Entry 6JOZ (X-ray diffraction, 1.35 A resolution); this record covers chains A and B of the 3 polymer chains in the assembly.

Chain A:
Molecule: HLA class I histocompatibility antigen, A-11 alpha chain
Organism: Homo sapiens
UniProt: P13746 (1A11_HUMAN); residues 1-275 here correspond to UniProt positions 25-299 (UniProt number = residue number + 24)
Chain sequence (275 residues; numbered 1 to 275; the number before each row is that of its first residue):
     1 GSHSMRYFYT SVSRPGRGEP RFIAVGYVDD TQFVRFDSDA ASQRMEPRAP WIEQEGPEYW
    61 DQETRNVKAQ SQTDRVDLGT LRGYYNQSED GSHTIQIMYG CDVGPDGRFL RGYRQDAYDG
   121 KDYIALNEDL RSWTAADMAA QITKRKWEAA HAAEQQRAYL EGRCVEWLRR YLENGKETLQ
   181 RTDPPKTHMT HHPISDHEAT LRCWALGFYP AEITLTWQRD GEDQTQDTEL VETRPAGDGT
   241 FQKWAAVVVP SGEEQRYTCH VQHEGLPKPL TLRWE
Disordered / not traced: 275
Cystine bridges: Cys101-Cys164, Cys203-Cys259
From the paper describing this entry:
  - binding site for Ala-thr-ile-gly-thr-ala-met-tyr-lys: Asp77, Asp116

Chain B:
Molecule: Beta-2-microglobulin
Organism: Homo sapiens
UniProt: P61769 (B2MG_HUMAN); residues 1-99 here correspond to UniProt positions 21-119 (UniProt number = residue number + 20)
Chain sequence (99 residues; numbered 1 to 99; the number before each row is that of its first residue):
     1 IQRTPKIQVY SRHPAENGKS NFLNCYVSGF HPSDIEVDLL KNGERIEKVE HSDLSFSKDW
    61 SFYLLYYTEF TPTEKDEYAC RVNHVTLSQP KIVKWDRDM
Cystine bridges: Cys25-Cys80
Swiss-Prot annotation at these positions:
  - modified residue: Gln2 (Pyrrolidone carboxylic acid)
  - glycosylation: Ile1 (N-linked (Glc) (glycation) isoleucine), Lys19 (N-linked (Glc) (glycation) lysine), Lys41 (N-linked (Glc) (glycation) lysine), Lys48 (N-linked (Glc) (glycation) lysine), Lys58 (N-linked (Glc) (glycation) lysine), Lys91 (N-linked (Glc) (glycation) lysine), Lys94 (N-linked (Glc) (glycation) lysine)

Chain A / chain B interface:
Contacting residue pairs - 51 pairs, chain A then chain B:
  Phe8(A) - Ser55(B)
  Phe8(A) - Phe56(B)  hydrophobic
  Tyr9(A) - Phe56(B)
  Thr10(A) - Phe56(B)
  Thr10(A) - Phe62(B)
  Val12(A) - Ser33(B)
  Ile23(A) - Leu54(B)
  Val25(A) - Asp53(B)
  Val25(A) - Leu54(B)
  Val25(A) - Ser55(B)
  Tyr27(A) - Ser55(B)
  Tyr27(A) - Tyr63(B)  hydrogen bond
  Gln32(A) - Asp53(B)  hydrogen bond
  Arg35(A) - Asp53(B)  salt bridge
  Arg48(A) - Asp53(B)  salt bridge
  Gln96(A) - His31(B)  hydrogen bond
  Gln96(A) - Phe56(B)
  Gln96(A) - Trp60(B)  hydrogen bond (side chain-backbone)
  Gln96(A) - Phe62(B)
  Ile97(A) - Phe56(B)
  Gln115(A) - Trp60(B)
  Asp116(A) - Trp60(B)
  Ala117(A) - Trp60(B)  hydrophobic
  Asp119(A) - His31(B)
  Gly120(A) - Arg3(B)  hydrogen bond (backbone-side chain)
  Gly120(A) - His31(B)
  Gly120(A) - Trp60(B)
  Asp122(A) - Trp60(B)  hydrogen bond
  His192(A) - Asp98(B)  salt bridge
  Arg202(A) - Asp98(B)  hydrogen bond (side chain-backbone)
  Arg202(A) - Met99(B)
  Trp204(A) - Asp98(B)
  Trp204(A) - Met99(B)
  Leu206(A) - Pro14(B)  hydrophobic
  Val231(A) - Gln8(B)
  Glu232(A) - Lys6(B)  salt bridge
  Glu232(A) - Gln8(B)  hydrogen bond (backbone-side chain)
  Arg234(A) - Gln8(B)  hydrogen bond
  Arg234(A) - Tyr10(B)
  Arg234(A) - Met99(B)  hydrogen bond (side chain-backbone)
  Pro235(A) - Tyr10(B)  hydrogen bond (backbone-side chain)
  Pro235(A) - Asn24(B)
  Pro235(A) - Tyr26(B)
  Ala236(A) - Arg12(B)  hydrogen bond (backbone-side chain)
  Ala236(A) - Asn24(B)  hydrogen bond (backbone-side chain)
  Gly237(A) - Arg12(B)  hydrogen bond (backbone-side chain)
  Gly237(A) - Leu65(B)
  Gln242(A) - Tyr10(B)
  Gln242(A) - Ser11(B)  hydrogen bond (side chain-backbone)
  Gln242(A) - Arg12(B)  hydrogen bond (side chain-backbone)
  Trp244(A) - Met99(B)  hydrogen bond (side chain-backbone)
Interface residues without a listed pair, chain A (35 interface residues in all): Thr94, Met98, Lys121, Thr233, Asp238
Interface residues without a listed pair, chain B (24 interface residues in all): His13, Lys58, Asp59

Overview:
Chain A and chain B form an interface of 35 and 24 residues respectively; the contacts include 17 hydrogen
bonds and 4 salt bridges. Polar pairs include Arg35(A)-Asp53(B), Arg48(A)-Asp53(B) and His192(A)-Asp98(B).
From the paper: a binding site for Ala-thr-ile-gly-thr-ala-met-tyr-lys at Asp77(A) and Asp116(A).
Here chain A is HLA class I histocompatibility antigen, A-11 alpha chain and chain B is Beta-2-microglobulin,
both from Homo sapiens. Entry 6JOZ (Crystal structure of BRLF peptide from EBV in complex with HLA-A1101) was
determined by X-ray diffraction (same publication as 6JP3).
